5MV7 - chain A; structure by X-ray diffraction, 2.44 A resolution.

[Chain A]
Name: Unconventional myosin-VIIb
From: Homo sapiens
UniProtKB: Q6PIF6 (MYO7B_HUMAN); residues 1605-2116 here = UniProt positions 1605-2116
Chain sequence (522 residues; each row starts with the number of its first residue; note: 1594 numbers in that range are skipped by the numbering (no residue carries them; nothing is unmodelled there)):
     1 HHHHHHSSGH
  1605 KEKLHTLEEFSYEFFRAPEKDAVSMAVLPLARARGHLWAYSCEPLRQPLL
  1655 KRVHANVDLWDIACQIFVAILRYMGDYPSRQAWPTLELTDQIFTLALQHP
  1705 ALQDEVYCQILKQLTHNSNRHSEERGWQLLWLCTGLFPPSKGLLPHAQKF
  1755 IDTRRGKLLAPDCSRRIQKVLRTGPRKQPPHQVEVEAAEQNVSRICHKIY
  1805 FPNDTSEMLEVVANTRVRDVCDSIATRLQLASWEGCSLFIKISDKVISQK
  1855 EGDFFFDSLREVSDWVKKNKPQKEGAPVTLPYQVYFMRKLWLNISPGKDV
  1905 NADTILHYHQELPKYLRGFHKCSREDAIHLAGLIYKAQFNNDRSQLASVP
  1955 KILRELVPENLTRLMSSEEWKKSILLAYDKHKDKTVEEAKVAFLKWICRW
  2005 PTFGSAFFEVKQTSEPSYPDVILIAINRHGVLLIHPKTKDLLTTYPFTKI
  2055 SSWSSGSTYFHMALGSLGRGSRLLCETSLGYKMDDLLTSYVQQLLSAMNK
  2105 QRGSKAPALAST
Not modelled in the structure: 1626, 1876-1880, 2069-2074, 2100-2116
Differences from the reference sequence: expression tag (1-10); conflict A1626 (Met in Q6PIF6)
Ligand contacts:
  - tris(hydroxyethyl)aminomethane (TAM), molecule 1: L1608, T1610, L1718, T1719, H1720, N1721, E1727, R1758
  - tris(hydroxyethyl)aminomethane (TAM), molecule 2: K1845, I1846, S1847, P1885, Y1886, Q1887
Curated features (UniProtKB/Swiss-Prot):
  - modified residue: S1645 (Phosphoserine)

[Overview]
Chain A binds tris(hydroxyethyl)aminomethane.
Chain A is Unconventional myosin-VIIb (Homo sapiens); the structure, Structure of human Myosin 7b C-terminal
MyTH4-FERM MF2 domain, was determined by X-ray diffraction, deposited together with 5MV8 and 5MV9.
